PDB entry 4I2A | X-ray diffraction, 1.90 A resolution | chains A and C

== Chain A ==
Molecule: DNA nucleotidylexotransferase
Source organism: Mus musculus
Notes: EC 2.7.7.31
UniProtKB: P09838 (TDT_MOUSE); the construct lacks a stretch of the UniProt sequence, so the offset changes along the chain: 132-482 = UniProt 132-482; 483-510 = UniProt 503-530
Amino-acid sequence (400 residues; numbered 111 to 510; the number before each row is that of its first residue):
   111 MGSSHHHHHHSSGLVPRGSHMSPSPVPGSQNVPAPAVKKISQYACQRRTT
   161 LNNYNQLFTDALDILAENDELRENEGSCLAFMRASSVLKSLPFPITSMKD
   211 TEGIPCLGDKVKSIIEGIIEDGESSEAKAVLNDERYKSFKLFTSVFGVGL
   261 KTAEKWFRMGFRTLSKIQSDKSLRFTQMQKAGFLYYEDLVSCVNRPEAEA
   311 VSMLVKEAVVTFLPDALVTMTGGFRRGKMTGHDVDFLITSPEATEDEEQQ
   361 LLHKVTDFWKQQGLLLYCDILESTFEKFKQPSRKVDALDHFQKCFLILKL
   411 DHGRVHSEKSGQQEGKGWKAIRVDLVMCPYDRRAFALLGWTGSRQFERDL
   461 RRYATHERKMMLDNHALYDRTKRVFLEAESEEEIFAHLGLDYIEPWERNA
Not modelled in the structure: 111-148, 421-422
Sequence notes: expression tag (111-131)
Swiss-Prot annotation at these positions:
  - region: Val258 to Thr262 (Involved in DNA binding)
  - binding site (a 2'-deoxyribonucleoside 5'-triphosphate): Gly333 to Lys338, His342 to Asp345, Gly449, Trp450
  - binding site (Mg(2+)): Asp343, Asp345, Asp434
  - modified residue: Ser134 (Phosphoserine)
Bound ions: Na+: Thr253, Val255, Val258 (shared with DA4(C) of chain C); Mg2+ near Asp343 (its only coordinating residue here)

== Chain C ==
Molecule: 5-nt DNA strand
Sequence (5 nucleotides; numbered 1 to 5; the number before each row is that of its first residue):
     1 AAUAA
Modified positions: BRU (5-bromo-2'-deoxyuridine-5'-monophosphate) at position 3
Bound ions: Na+: DA4 (shared with Thr253(A), Val255(A), Val258(A) of chain A)

== Interface between chain A and chain C ==
Pairs across the interface (26; chain A residue first):
  Val255(A) - DA4(C)  phosphate contact
  Phe256(A) - DA4(C)  sugar contact
  Gly257(A) - BRU_3(C)  phosphate contact
  Gly257(A) - DA4(C)  hydrogen bond to the phosphate
  Val258(A) - BRU_3(C)  phosphate contact
  Val258(A) - DA4(C)  hydrogen bond to the phosphate
  Gly259(A) - BRU_3(C)  hydrogen bond to the phosphate
  Gly259(A) - DA4(C)  phosphate contact
  Leu260(A) - BRU_3(C)  phosphate contact
  Lys261(A) - DA2(C)  sugar contact
  Lys261(A) - BRU_3(C)  hydrogen bond to the phosphate
  Thr262(A) - DA2(C)  phosphate contact
  Thr262(A) - BRU_3(C)  hydrogen bond to the phosphate
  Met288(A) - BRU_3(C)  base contact
  Met288(A) - DA4(C)  sugar contact
  Asp343(A) - DA5(C)  phosphate contact
  Asp345(A) - DA5(C)  phosphate contact
  Ala397(A) - DA5(C)  hydrogen bond to the base
  Phe405(A) - DA4(C)  base contact
  Phe405(A) - DA5(C)  sugar contact
  Arg432(A) - DA4(C)  hydrogen bond to the phosphate
  Arg432(A) - DA5(C)  salt bridge to the phosphate
  Asp434(A) - DA5(C)  sugar contact
  Gly449(A) - DA5(C)  base contact
  Trp450(A) - DA5(C)  base contact
  Asn474(A) - DA5(C)  hydrogen bond to the base
Other interface residues (no listed pair), chain A (21 interface residues in all): Leu381, Leu398, Asp399

== Overview ==
Chain A and chain C form an interface of 21 and 4 residues respectively; the contacts include 8 hydrogen bonds
and 1 salt bridge. Among the polar pairs are Ala397(A)-DA5(C), Asn474(A)-DA5(C) and Gly257(A)-DA4(C).
Here chain A is DNA nucleotidylexotransferase (Mus musculus) and chain C is a 5-nt DNA strand. Entry 4I2A
(Binary complex of mouse TdT with ssDNA in absence of divalent transition metal ion) was determined by X-ray
diffraction together with 4I27, 4I28, 4I29, 4I2F and 4I2G from the same study.
